PDB entry 5IR6 | X-ray diffraction, 3.80 A resolution | chains A and B of the 3 polymer chains in the assembly

[Chain A]
Protein: Bd-type quinol oxidase subunit I
From: Geobacillus stearothermophilus K1041
UniProtKB: Q9Z9N1 (Q9Z9N1_GEOSE); residue numbers follow UniProt; this construct covers 1-448
Sequence (448 residues; row label = number of the first residue in the row):
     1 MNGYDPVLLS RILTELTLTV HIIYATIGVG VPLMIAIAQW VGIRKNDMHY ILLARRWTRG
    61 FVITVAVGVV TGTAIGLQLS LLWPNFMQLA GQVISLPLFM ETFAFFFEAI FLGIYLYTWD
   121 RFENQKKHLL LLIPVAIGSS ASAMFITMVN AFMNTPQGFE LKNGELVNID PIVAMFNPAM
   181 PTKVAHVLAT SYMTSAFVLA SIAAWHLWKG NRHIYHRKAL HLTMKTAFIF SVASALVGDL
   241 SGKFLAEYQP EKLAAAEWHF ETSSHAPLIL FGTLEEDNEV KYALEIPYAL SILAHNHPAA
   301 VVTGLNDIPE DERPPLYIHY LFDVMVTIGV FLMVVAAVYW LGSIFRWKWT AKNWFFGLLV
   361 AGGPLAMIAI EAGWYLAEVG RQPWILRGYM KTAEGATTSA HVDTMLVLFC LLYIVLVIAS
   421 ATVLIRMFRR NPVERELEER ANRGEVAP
Not modelled in the structure: 433-448
Bound ions: heme b/c Fe site 1: His-21, Glu-101; heme b/c Fe site 2: His-186, Met-325; cis-heme d hydroxychlorin gamma-spirolactone Fe near Glu-378 (its only coordinating residue here)
Small-molecule neighbours:
  - cis-heme d hydroxychlorin gamma-spirolactone (HDD): Arg-11, Thr-14, Glu-15, Leu-18, Thr-19, Ile-22, Trp-83, Ile-146, Thr-147, Val-149, Asn-150, Met-153, Glu-371, Trp-374, Tyr-375, Glu-378, Val-379, Arg-381, Gln-382
  - heme b/c (HEB), molecule 1: Leu-18, His-21, Ile-22, Tyr-24, Ala-25, Gly-28, Val-29, Thr-64, Val-65, Gly-68, Val-69, Gly-72, Thr-73, Ile-75, Gly-76, Leu-98, Glu-101, Thr-102, Phe-105, Ala-143, Ile-146, Thr-147, Val-187, Trp-374
  - heme b/c (HEB), molecule 2: Lys-183, His-186, Val-187, Thr-190, Met-193, Thr-194, Ala-235, Gly-238, Asp-239, Ser-241, Gly-242, Phe-244, Leu-245, Lys-252, Phe-322, Met-325, Val-326, Gly-329, Val-330, Ala-366, Ala-369, Ile-370, Gly-373, Trp-374, Leu-376, Ala-377

[Chain B]
Protein: Bd-type quinol oxidase subunit II
From: Geobacillus stearothermophilus K1041
UniProtKB: Q9Z9N0 (Q9Z9N0_GEOSE); residue numbers follow UniProt; this construct covers 1-342
Sequence (342 residues; numbered 1 to 342; the number before each row is that of its first residue):
     1 MTLEVIGISV LWLFLFGYII VASIDFGAGF FSVYSHWANQ QHILHRIIQR YLSPVWEVTN
    61 VFLVFFFVGI VGFFPKTAYY YGSILLVPAS IAIVLLAIRG SYYAFHTYGE TERNWYLLAY
   121 GLTGLFIPAS LSIVLTISEG GFVEENAAGV ALDYGKLFAS PLSWSVVLLS VTSVLYISAV
   181 FLTYYADAAG DEQARALLRR YALLWSGPTM LSALLIIYQL RYHNPEHYDN LWNVAWMLVI
   241 SFLFFVITVW LLGRQRRFGW AFIALLFQYA FAFYAYGISH YPYLLYPYLT IYDGFTNETM
   301 AMALIVAFIA GLLLLIPSLY LLMRLFLFNK AYVKGKWEGG KG
Not modelled in the structure: 331-342
Small-molecule neighbours: heme b/c (HEB): Asn-60, Val-61, Val-64

[Interface between chain A and chain B]
Residue-residue contacts (90):
  Arg-59(A) / Tyr-108(B)
  Ile-63(A) / Ala-104(B)
  Ile-63(A) / Tyr-108(B)  hydrophobic
  Ala-66(A) / Ala-104(B)  hydrophobic
  Val-69(A) / Asn-60(B)
  Val-70(A) / Leu-96(B)
  Val-70(A) / Ala-97(B)  hydrophobic
  Val-70(A) / Gly-100(B)
  Thr-73(A) / Leu-96(B)
  Ala-74(A) / Ile-93(B)  hydrophobic
  Gly-76(A) / Phe-67(B)
  Leu-77(A) / Phe-67(B)  hydrophobic
  Leu-77(A) / Ile-93(B)  hydrophobic
  Ser-80(A) / Phe-67(B)
  Ser-80(A) / Ala-78(B)
  Ser-80(A) / Gly-82(B)
  Leu-81(A) / Gly-82(B)
  Leu-81(A) / Leu-85(B)
  Leu-81(A) / Leu-86(B)
  Leu-81(A) / Ala-89(B)  hydrophobic
  Pro-84(A) / Ala-78(B)
  Pro-84(A) / Tyr-79(B)
  Pro-84(A) / Ser-83(B)
  Asn-85(A) / Tyr-79(B)
  Met-87(A) / Pro-75(B)
  Met-87(A) / Ala-78(B)  hydrophobic
  Gln-88(A) / Pro-75(B)
  Gln-88(A) / Lys-76(B)
  Gln-88(A) / Tyr-79(B)
  Gly-91(A) / Val-71(B)
  Gln-92(A) / Pro-75(B)
  Gln-92(A) / Thr-296(B)
  Gln-92(A) / Asn-297(B)
  Gln-92(A) / Met-300(B)
  Val-93(A) / Met-300(B)
  Ser-95(A) / Val-68(B)
  Ser-95(A) / Gly-72(B)
  Ser-95(A) / Met-300(B)
  Ser-95(A) / Leu-304(B)
  Leu-96(A) / Met-300(B)  hydrophobic
  Leu-96(A) / Leu-304(B)  hydrophobic
  Leu-98(A) / Val-68(B)  hydrophobic
  Phe-99(A) / Phe-65(B)  hydrophobic
  Phe-99(A) / Val-68(B)
  Phe-99(A) / Ala-307(B)
  Phe-99(A) / Phe-308(B)  hydrophobic
  Thr-102(A) / Phe-65(B)
  Phe-103(A) / Phe-65(B)
  Phe-103(A) / Ala-310(B)
  Phe-103(A) / Leu-314(B)  hydrophobic
  Phe-106(A) / Val-58(B)  hydrophobic
  Phe-106(A) / Val-61(B)  hydrophobic
  Phe-106(A) / Leu-314(B)  hydrophobic
  Phe-106(A) / Leu-315(B)  hydrophobic
  Phe-106(A) / Ser-318(B)
  Tyr-117(A) / Arg-50(B)  hydrogen bond (side chain-backbone)
  Asp-120(A) / Arg-50(B)  salt bridge
  Arg-121(A) / Tyr-51(B)  hydrogen bond
  Phe-122(A) / Phe-328(B)  hydrophobic
  Glu-165(A) / Lys-76(B)  salt bridge
  Val-167(A) / Phe-295(B)
  Asn-168(A) / Asn-297(B)
  Ile-169(A) / Asn-297(B)
  Ile-169(A) / Thr-299(B)  hydrogen bond (backbone-side chain)
  Pro-171(A) / Thr-299(B)
  Pro-171(A) / Met-300(B)  hydrophobic
  Thr-397(A) / Ser-83(B)
  Thr-397(A) / Leu-86(B)
  Thr-398(A) / Leu-86(B)
  His-401(A) / Leu-86(B)
  His-401(A) / Tyr-154(B)  hydrogen bond
  Met-405(A) / Leu-86(B)
  Met-405(A) / Val-87(B)  hydrophobic
  Met-405(A) / Ser-90(B)  hydrogen bond
  Leu-408(A) / Val-94(B)  hydrophobic
  Phe-409(A) / Ser-90(B)
  Phe-409(A) / Ile-93(B)  hydrophobic
  Leu-412(A) / Val-94(B)  hydrophobic
  Leu-412(A) / Ala-97(B)  hydrophobic
  Leu-416(A) / Ser-101(B)
  Leu-416(A) / Phe-105(B)
  Ala-419(A) / Phe-105(B)  hydrophobic
  Ser-420(A) / Phe-105(B)
  Val-423(A) / Phe-105(B)  hydrophobic
  Val-423(A) / Tyr-108(B)
  Val-423(A) / Glu-112(B)
  Arg-426(A) / Gly-109(B)
  Arg-426(A) / Glu-112(B)  salt bridge
  Met-427(A) / Tyr-108(B)  hydrophobic
  Arg-430(A) / Glu-110(B)  salt bridge
Interface residues without a listed pair, chain A (52 interface residues in all): Val-67, Met-100, Phe-107, Ile-110
Interface residues without a listed pair, chain B (54 interface residues in all): Pro-54, Trp-56, Val-64, Thr-111, Gly-294, Ala-303, Gly-311

[Summary]
The interface between chain A and chain B involves 52 residues on one side and 54 on the other; the contacts
include 5 hydrogen bonds and 4 salt bridges. Among the polar pairs are Asp-120(A)/Arg-50(B),
Glu-165(A)/Lys-76(B) and Arg-426(A)/Glu-112(B).
Here chain A is Bd-type quinol oxidase subunit I and chain B is Bd-type quinol oxidase subunit II, both from
Geobacillus stearothermophilus K1041. Entry 5IR6 (The structure of bd oxidase from Geobacillus
thermodenitrificans) was determined by X-ray diffraction, deposited together with 5DOQ.
